3CUE - chains E and F of the 6 polymer chains in the assembly; structure by X-ray diffraction, 3.70 A resolution.

[Chain E]
Protein: Transport protein particle 22 kDa subunit
Source organism: Saccharomyces cerevisiae
UniProtKB: P36149 (BET3_YEAST); residues 1-193 here = UniProt positions 1-193
Amino-acid sequence (193 residues; row label = number of the first residue in the row):
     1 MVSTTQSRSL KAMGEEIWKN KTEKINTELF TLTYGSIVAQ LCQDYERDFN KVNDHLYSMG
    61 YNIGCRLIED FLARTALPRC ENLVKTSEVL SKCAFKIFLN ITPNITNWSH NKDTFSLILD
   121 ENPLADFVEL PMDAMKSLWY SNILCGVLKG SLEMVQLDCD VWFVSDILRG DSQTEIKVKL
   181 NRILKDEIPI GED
Disordered / not traced: 1-5
Covalent attachments: palmitic acid (PLM) linked to Cys80
Curated features (UniProtKB/Swiss-Prot):
  - lipidation: Cys80 (S-palmitoyl cysteine)
  - mutagenesis: Cys80 (C80S: Loss of palmitoylation)
What the authors report for this chain:
  - post-translational modification sites: Cys80
  - binding site for palmitic acid: Cys80
  - mutagenesis - E192A/D193A: decreased catalytic activity with GTP-binding protein YPT1 (chain F)

[Chain F]
Protein: GTP-binding protein YPT1
Source organism: Saccharomyces cerevisiae
UniProtKB: P01123 (YPT1_YEAST); residue numbers follow UniProt; this construct covers 1-206
Amino-acid sequence (206 residues; numbered 1 to 206; the number before each row is that of its first residue):
     1 MNSEYDYLFK LLLIGNSGVG KSCLLLRFSD DTYTNDYIST IGVDFKIKTV ELDGKTVKLQ
    61 IWDTAGQERF RTITSSYYRG SHGIIIVYDV TDQESFNGVK MWLQEIDRYA TSTVLKLLVG
   121 NKCDLKDKRV VEYDVAKEFA DANKMPFLET SALDSTNVED AFLTMARQIK ESMSQQNLNE
   181 TTQKKEDKGN VNLKGQSLTN TGGGCC
Disordered / not traced: 1-3, 32-36, 175-206
Curated features (UniProtKB/Swiss-Prot):
  - region (Interaction with GDI1): Asp63 to Gly80, Gly189 to Gly195
  - motif: Tyr37 to Phe45 (Effector region)
  - binding site (GTP): Ser17 to Cys23, Tyr33 to Thr40, Gly66, Asn121 to Asp124, Ala152, Leu153
  - modified residue: Met1 (N-acetylmethionine), Ser172 (Phosphoserine), Ser174 (Phosphoserine)
  - lipidation: Cys23 (S-palmitoyl cysteine), Cys123 (S-palmitoyl cysteine), Cys205 (S-geranylgeranyl cysteine), Cys206 (S-geranylgeranyl cysteine)
  - cross-link: Lys144 (Glycyl lysine isopeptide (Lys-Gly) (interchain with G-Cter in ubiquitin))
  - mutagenesis: Ser17 (S17G: Decreases GTP binding and increases GTP hydrolysis), Lys21 (K21M: Abolishes GTP binding), Tyr37 (Y37F: No change), Ser39 (S39A: No change), Thr40 (T40S: No change), Ile41 (I41M: Lethal), Val43 (V43E: No change), Asp44 (D44N: Temperature-sensitive phenotype), Ala65 (A65T: Decreases GTP binding and GTP hydrolysis), Gln67 (Q67L: Locks YPT1 in the GTP-bound form by reducing GTP hydrolysis rate 40-fold), Asn121 (N121I: Abolishes GTP binding), Ala136 (A136D: Loss of function at 37 degrees Celsius), 2 further mutagenesis entries in UniProt
What the authors report for this chain:
  - conformationally variable residues (loop rearrangement, order/disorder transition): Glu4 to Lys10, Arg27 to Phe45, Asp53 to Gly54, Thr150 to Ser155
  - mutagenesis - Y33A (10-fold): decreased binding to GDP

[Interface between chain E and chain F]
Pairs across the interface (8; chain E residue first):
  Lys185(E) - Tyr37(F)
  Glu187(E) - Tyr37(F)
  Glu187(E) - Ser39(F)
  Glu192(E) - Ser17(F)
  Glu192(E) - Val19(F)
  Glu192(E) - Lys21(F)  salt bridge
  Glu192(E) - Ser22(F)
  Glu192(E) - Ala65(F)
Interface residues without a listed pair, chain E (5 interface residues in all): Ile190, Gly191
Interface residues without a listed pair, chain F (9 interface residues in all): Thr64, Arg69
The authors on this interface:
  - specific contacts: Glu192(E)-Lys21(F) (hydrogen bond)
  - interface residues, chain F: Tyr37(F)

[Summary]
5 residues of chain E face 9 of chain F across their interface; the contacts include 1 salt bridge. Its one
salt-bridged contact is Glu192(E)-Lys21(F). The paper describes a hydrogen bond between Glu192(E) and
Lys21(F). The paper reports a binding site for palmitic acid at Cys80(E); E192A/D193A of chain E reduce
catalytic activity with GTP-binding protein YPT1 (chain F).
Chain E is Transport protein particle 22 kDa subunit and chain F is GTP-binding protein YPT1, both from
Saccharomyces cerevisiae; the structure, Crystal structure of a TRAPP subassembly activating the Rab Ypt1p,
was determined by X-ray diffraction.
